Entry 4QWS (X-ray diffraction, 3.00 A resolution); this record covers chains D and E of the 28 polymer chains in the assembly.

== Chain D ==
Molecule: Proteasome subunit alpha type-5
Source organism: Saccharomyces cerevisiae
Notes: EC 3.4.25.1
UniProtKB: P32379 (PSA5_YEAST); residues -7 to 252 here correspond to UniProt positions 1-260 (UniProt number = residue number + 8)
Chain sequence (260 residues; each row starts with the number of its first residue; numbers below 1 keep their minus sign (Met-7 is residue -7)):
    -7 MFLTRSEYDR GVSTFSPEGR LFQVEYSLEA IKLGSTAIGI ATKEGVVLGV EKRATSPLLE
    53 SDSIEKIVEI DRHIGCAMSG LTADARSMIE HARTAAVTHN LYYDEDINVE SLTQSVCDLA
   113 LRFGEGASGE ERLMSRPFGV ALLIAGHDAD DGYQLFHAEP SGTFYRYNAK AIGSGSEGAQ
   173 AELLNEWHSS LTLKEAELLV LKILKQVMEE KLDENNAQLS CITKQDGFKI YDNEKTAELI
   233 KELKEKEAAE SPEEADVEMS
Disordered / not traced: -7 to 0, 118-124, 243-252

== Chain E ==
Molecule: Proteasome subunit alpha type-6
Source organism: Saccharomyces cerevisiae
Notes: EC 3.4.25.1
UniProtKB: P40302 (PSA6_YEAST); residues 0-233 here correspond to UniProt positions 1-234 (UniProt number = residue number + 1)
Chain sequence (234 residues; each row starts with the number of its first residue; numbering starts at 0):
     0 MFRNNYDGDT VTFSPTGRLF QVEYALEAIK QGSVTVGLRS NTHAVLVALK RNADELSSYQ
    60 KKIIKCDEHM GLSLAGLAPD ARVLSNYLRQ QCNYSSLVFN RKLAVERAGH LLCDKAQKNT
   120 QSYGGRPYGV GLLIIGYDKS GAHLLEFQPS GNVTELYGTA IGARSQGAKT YLERTLDTFI
   180 KIDGNPDELI KAGVEAISQS LRDESLTVDN LSIAIVGKDT PFTIYDGEAV AKYI
Disordered / not traced: 0-2

== How chain D and chain E interact ==
Residue-residue contacts - 43 pairs, chain D then chain E:
  Ser5(D) - Arg125(E)
  Thr6(D) - Gly7(E)
  Thr6(D) - Gln20(E)
  Phe7(D) - Gln20(E)  hydrogen bond (backbone-side chain)
  Phe7(D) - Tyr23(E)
  Phe7(D) - Leu76(E)  hydrophobic
  Phe7(D) - Arg125(E)
  Phe7(D) - Pro126(E)
  Phe7(D) - Gly128(E)
  Ser8(D) - Tyr23(E)
  Pro9(D) - Tyr23(E)  hydrophobic
  Pro9(D) - Glu26(E)
  Glu10(D) - Glu26(E)
  Glu10(D) - Gln30(E)
  Gly11(D) - Tyr23(E)
  Gly11(D) - Ala27(E)
  Leu13(D) - Arg125(E)
  Gln106(D) - Arg81(E)  hydrogen bond
  Asp110(D) - Arg81(E)  salt bridge
  Leu113(D) - Pro78(E)  hydrophobic
  Leu113(D) - Arg125(E)
  Glu117(D) - Tyr122(E)  hydrogen bond
  Ser153(D) - Pro78(E)
  Gly154(D) - Pro78(E)
  Thr155(D) - Gln59(E)
  Phe156(D) - Gln59(E)
  Tyr157(D) - Arg50(E)
  Tyr157(D) - Ala52(E)
  Tyr157(D) - Ser56(E)
  Tyr157(D) - Ser57(E)
  Tyr157(D) - Gln59(E)
  Arg158(D) - Ser56(E)
  Arg158(D) - Ser57(E)  hydrogen bond (backbone-backbone)
  Tyr159(D) - Ala52(E)
  Tyr159(D) - Asp53(E)
  Tyr159(D) - Leu55(E)
  Tyr159(D) - Ser56(E)
  Asn160(D) - Leu55(E)  hydrogen bond (backbone-backbone)
  Ala161(D) - Leu55(E)
  Gln172(D) - Asp53(E)  hydrogen bond
  Gln172(D) - Leu55(E)
  Leu175(D) - Leu55(E)
  Leu176(D) - Leu55(E)  hydrophobic
Other interface residues (no listed pair), chain D (26 interface residues in all): Arg2, Gly3
Other interface residues (no listed pair), chain E (26 interface residues in all): Asp6, Ala24, Asn51, Glu54, Asp79, Gly123

== Summary ==
The chain D/chain E interface involves 26 residues from each chain; the contacts include 6 hydrogen bonds and
1 salt bridge. Among the polar pairs are Asp110(D)-Arg81(E), Phe7(D)-Gln20(E) and Gln106(D)-Arg81(E).
Chain D is Proteasome subunit alpha type-5 and chain E is Proteasome subunit alpha type-6, both from
Saccharomyces cerevisiae; the structure, yCP beta5-C63F mutant in complex with carfilzomib, was determined by
X-ray diffraction together with 4QUX, 4QUY, 4QV0, 4QV1, 4QV3, 4QV4 and 42 further entries from the same study.
